Entry 5WA3 (X-ray diffraction, 2.80 A resolution); this record covers chain A.

Chain A:
Name: Pyridine synthase TbtD
Source organism: Thermobispora bispora
UniProt: D6Y504 (D6Y504_THEBD); numbering as in UniProt (aligned over 1-358)
Amino-acid sequence (361 residues; numbered -2 to 358; the number before each row is that of its first residue; numbers below 1 keep their minus sign (Ser-2 is residue -2)):
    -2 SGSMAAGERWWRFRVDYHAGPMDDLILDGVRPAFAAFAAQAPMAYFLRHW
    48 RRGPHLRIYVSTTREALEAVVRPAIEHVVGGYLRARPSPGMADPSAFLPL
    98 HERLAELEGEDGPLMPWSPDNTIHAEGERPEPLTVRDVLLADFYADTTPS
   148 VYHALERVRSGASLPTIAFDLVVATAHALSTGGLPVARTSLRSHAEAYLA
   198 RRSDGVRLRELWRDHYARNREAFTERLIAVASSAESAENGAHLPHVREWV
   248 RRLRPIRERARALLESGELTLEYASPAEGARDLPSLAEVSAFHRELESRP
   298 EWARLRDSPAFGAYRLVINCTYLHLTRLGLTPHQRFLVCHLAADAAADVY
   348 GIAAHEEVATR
Unresolved in the structure: -2 to 4, 268-303, 351-358
Construct notes: expression tag (-2 to 0)
What the authors report for this chain:
  - mutagenesis - F308A: decreased catalytic activity
  - mutagenesis - H191A, S287A, H290A, Y319A, R332A: decreased catalytic activity (citing earlier work)

Overview:
The paper reports that F308A, H191A and S287A, among others, reduce catalytic activity; 6 substitutions were
tested in all.
Chain A is Pyridine synthase TbtD (Thermobispora bispora); the structure, Pyridine synthase, TbtD, from
thiomuracin biosynthesis, was determined by X-ray diffraction (same publication as 5W98, 5W99 and 5WA4).
